6XJZ - chains H and L of the 3 polymer chains in the assembly; structure by X-ray diffraction, 2.49 A resolution.

== Chain H ==
Molecule: Fab HAVx Heavy Chain
Source organism: Homo sapiens
Notes: antibody fragment or engineered binder
Amino-acid sequence (258 residues; row label = number of the first residue in the row; numbers below 1 keep their minus sign (Met-22 is residue -22)):
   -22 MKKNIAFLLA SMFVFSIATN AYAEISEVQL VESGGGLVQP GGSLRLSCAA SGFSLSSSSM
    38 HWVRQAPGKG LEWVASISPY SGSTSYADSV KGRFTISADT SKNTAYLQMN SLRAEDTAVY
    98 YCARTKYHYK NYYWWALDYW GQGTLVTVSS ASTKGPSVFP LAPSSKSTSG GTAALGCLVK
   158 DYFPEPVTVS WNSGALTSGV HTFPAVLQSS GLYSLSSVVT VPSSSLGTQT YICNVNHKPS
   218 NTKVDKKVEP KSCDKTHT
Disordered / not traced: -22 to 3, 228-235
Cystine bridges: Cys25-Cys99, Cys154-Cys210

== Chain L ==
Molecule: Fab HAVx Light Chain
Source organism: Homo sapiens
Notes: antibody fragment or engineered binder
Amino-acid sequence (238 residues; row label = number of the first residue in the row; numbers below 1 keep their minus sign (Met-22 is residue -22)):
   -22 MKKNIAFLLA SMFVFSIATN AYASDIQMTQ SPSSLSASVG DRVTITCRAS QSVYYSVAWY
    38 QQKPGKAPKL LIYSASYLYS GVPSRFSGSR SGTDFTLTIS SLQPEDFATY YCQQYRRRPI
    98 TFGQGTKVEI KRTVAAPSVF IFPPSDEQLK SGTASVVCLL NNFYPREAKV QWKVDNALQS
   158 GNSQESVTEQ DSKDSTYSLS STLTLSKADY EKHKVYACEV THQGLSSPVT KSFNRGEC
Disordered / not traced: -22 to 0, 213-215
Cystine bridges: Cys24-Cys89, Cys135-Cys195

== Interface between chain H and chain L ==
Residue-residue contacts (60):
  Gln42(H) with Gln39(L), hydrogen bond; Tyr88(L), hydrogen bond
  Lys46(H) with Gln101(L)
  Gly47(H) with Gln101(L)
  Leu48(H) with Tyr88(L), hydrophobic; Phe99(L)
  Trp50(H) with Pro96(L), hydrophobic; Ile97(L), hydrophobic
  Tyr98(H) with Gln39(L), hydrogen bond
  Trp111(H) with Tyr92(L)
  Trp112(H) with Tyr50(L), hydrophobic; Tyr92(L), hydrophobic
  Ala113(H) with Ala35(L), hydrophobic; Tyr37(L); Leu47(L), hydrophobic
  Leu114(H) with Tyr37(L), hydrogen bond (backbone-side chain); Leu47(L)
  Asp115(H) with Leu47(L); Tyr56(L)
  Trp117(H) with Tyr37(L); Ala44(L); Pro45(L)
  Gly118(H) with Ala44(L)
  Gln119(H) with Gly42(L); Lys43(L); Ala44(L), hydrogen bond (side chain-backbone)
  Phe136(H) with Ser122(L); Glu124(L); Gln125(L)
  Pro137(H) with Ser122(L)
  Leu138(H) with Phe119(L), hydrophobic; Val134(L), hydrophobic
  Ala139(H) with Phe119(L)
  Lys143(H) with Ser209(L)
  Ala151(H) with Phe117(L), hydrophobic; Phe119(L)
  Leu152(H) with Phe119(L), hydrophobic
  Leu155(H) with Ser132(L)
  Lys157(H) with Gln125(L); Thr130(L), hydrogen bond; Ser132(L)
  His178(H) with Asn138(L); Asn139(L), hydrogen bond; Asp168(L); Ser175(L)
  Phe180(H) with Leu136(L), hydrophobic; Ser163(L); Thr165(L); Ser175(L); Leu176(L); Ser177(L)
  Pro181(H) with Ser163(L); Val164(L)
  Val183(H) with Gln161(L); Glu162(L); Ser163(L)
  Leu184(H) with Gln161(L)
  Gln185(H) with Gln161(L)
  Val195(H) with Leu136(L), hydrophobic
  Thr197(H) with Asn138(L)
Also at the interface, not in a pair above, chain H (39 interface residues in all): Val40, Glu49, Arg101, Tyr110, Thr149, Ala150, Ser193, Lys223
Also at the interface, not in a pair above, chain L (40 interface residues in all): Ser33, Gln90, Arg95

== Overview ==
39 residues of chain H face 40 of chain L across their interface; the contacts include 7 hydrogen bonds. Polar
contacts include Gln42(H)-Gln39(L), Gln42(H)-Tyr88(L) and Tyr98(H)-Gln39(L).
Here chain H is Fab HAVx Heavy Chain and chain L is Fab HAVx Light Chain, both from Homo sapiens. Entry 6XJZ
(Crystal structure of a self-alkylating ribozyme - apo form) was determined by X-ray diffraction (same
publication as 6XJQ, 6XJW and 6XJY).
